3S7F - chains A and I; structure by X-ray diffraction, 2.85 A resolution.

Chain A:
Protein: N-lysine methyltransferase SMYD2
Organism: Homo sapiens
Notes: EC 2.1.1.-, 2.1.1.43
Reference sequence: Q9NRG4 (SMYD2_HUMAN); residue numbers follow UniProt; this construct covers 1-433
Amino-acid sequence (433 residues; row label = number of the first residue in the row):
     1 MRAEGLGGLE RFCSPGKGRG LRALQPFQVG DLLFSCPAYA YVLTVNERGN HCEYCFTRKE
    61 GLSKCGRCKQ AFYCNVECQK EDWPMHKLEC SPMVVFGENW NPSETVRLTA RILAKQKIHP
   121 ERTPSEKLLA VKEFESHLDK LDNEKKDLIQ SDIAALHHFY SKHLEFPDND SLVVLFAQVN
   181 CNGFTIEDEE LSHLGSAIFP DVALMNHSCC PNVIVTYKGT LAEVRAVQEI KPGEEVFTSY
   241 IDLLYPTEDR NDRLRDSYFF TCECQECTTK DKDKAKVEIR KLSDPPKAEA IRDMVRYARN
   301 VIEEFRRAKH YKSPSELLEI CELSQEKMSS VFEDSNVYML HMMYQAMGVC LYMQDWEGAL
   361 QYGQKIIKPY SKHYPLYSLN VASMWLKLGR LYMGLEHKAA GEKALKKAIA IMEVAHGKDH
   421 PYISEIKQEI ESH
Not modelled in the structure: 1-4
Sequence notes: conflict Glu165 (Gly in Q9NRG4)
UniProt features mapped onto this chain:
  - zinc finger: Cys52 to Cys90 (MYND-type)
  - binding site (S-adenosyl-L-methionine): Lys17 to Arg19, His137, Asn206, His207, Tyr258 to Phe260
  - binding site (Zn(2+)): Cys52, Cys55, Cys65, Cys68, Cys74, Cys78, His86, Cys90
  - modified residue: Ser283 (Phosphoserine)
  - natural variant: Glu165 (G165E: this construct carries the variant)
  - mutagenesis: Glu187 (E187K: Abolishes methyltransferase activity on p53/TP53), Glu189 (E189K: Strongly reduces methyltransferase activity on p53/TP53), Glu190 (E190K: Strongly reduces methyltransferase activity on p53/TP53), His207 (H207A: Abolishes methyltransferase activity), Tyr240 (Y240F: Abolishes methyltransferase activity), Tyr245 (Y245F: Strongly reduces methyltransferase activity on p53/TP53), Asp252 (D252R: Slightly reduces methyltransferase activity on p53/TP53), Arg253 (R253Q: No effect on methyltransferase activity on p53/TP53), Arg306 (R306E: No effect on methyltransferase activity on p53/TP53), Tyr374 (Y374A: Abolishes methyltransferase activity on p53/TP53), Glu429 (E429K: Reduces methyltransferase activity on p53/TP53), Glu431 (E431K: Strongly reduces methyltransferase activity on p53/TP53)
Bound ions: Zn2+ site 1: Cys52, Cys55, Cys74, Cys78; Zn2+ site 2: Cys65, Cys68, His86, Cys90; Zn2+ site 3: Cys209, Cys262, Cys264, Cys267
Ligand contacts: S-adenosylmethionine (SAM): Gly16, Lys17, Gly18, Arg19, Glu135, His137, Cys181, Asn182, Ala203, Leu204, Met205, Asn206, His207, Tyr240, Tyr258, Phe260, Thr261, Cys262

Chain I:
Protein: p53 peptide
Amino-acid sequence (13 residues; numbered 366 to 378; the number before each row is that of its first residue):
   366 SSHLKSKKGQ STS
Not modelled in the structure: 366-368, 375-378

How chain A and chain I interact:
Contacting residue pairs (30):
  Val179(A) - Leu369(I)
  Asn180(A) - Leu369(I)
  Cys181(A) - Lys370(I)
  Gly183(A) - Leu369(I)
  Gly183(A) - Lys370(I)  hydrogen bond (backbone-backbone)
  Phe184(A) - Leu369(I)
  Phe184(A) - Lys370(I)
  Thr185(A) - Leu369(I)
  Thr185(A) - Lys370(I)  hydrogen bond (backbone-backbone)
  Thr185(A) - Ser371(I)
  Glu187(A) - Ser371(I)
  Glu187(A) - Lys372(I)
  Glu187(A) - Lys373(I)  hydrogen bond (side chain-backbone)
  Leu191(A) - Lys372(I)
  Leu191(A) - Lys373(I)
  Ser196(A) - Leu369(I)
  Ala203(A) - Lys370(I)
  Ile214(A) - Lys372(I)
  Val215(A) - Lys372(I)  hydrogen bond (backbone-side chain)
  Tyr240(A) - Lys370(I)
  Tyr240(A) - Ser371(I)
  Ile241(A) - Ser371(I)
  Asp242(A) - Ser371(I)
  Asp242(A) - Lys372(I)
  Tyr258(A) - Leu369(I)
  Tyr258(A) - Lys370(I)  hydrogen bond (side chain-backbone)
  Arg306(A) - Gly374(I)
  Tyr344(A) - Lys373(I)  hydrogen bond
  Leu379(A) - Lys372(I)
  Asn380(A) - Lys372(I)  hydrogen bond (side chain-backbone)
Also at the interface, not in a pair above, chain A (23 interface residues in all): Asn182, Met205, Lys387

Overview:
Chain A and chain I form an interface of 23 and 6 residues respectively, with 7 hydrogen bonds. Among the
polar pairs are Glu187(A)-Lys373(I), Val215(A)-Lys372(I) and Tyr258(A)-Lys370(I). Ligands of chain A:
S-adenosylmethionine.
Chain A is N-lysine methyltransferase SMYD2 (Homo sapiens) and chain I is p53 peptide; the structure,
Structural Basis of Substrate Methylation and Inhibition of SMYD2, was determined by X-ray diffraction
together with 3S7B, 3S7D and 3S7J from the same study.
